Entry 1W0K (X-ray diffraction, 2.85 A resolution); this record covers chains D and G of the 7 polymer chains in the assembly.

[Chain D]
Molecule: ATP synthase beta chain, mitochondrial precursor
Organism: Bos taurus
Notes: EC 3.6.3.14
UniProtKB: P00829 (ATPB_BOVIN); residues -3 to 478 here correspond to UniProt positions 47-528 (UniProt number = residue number + 50)
Amino-acid sequence (482 residues; each row starts with the number of its first residue; numbers below 1 keep their minus sign (Ala-3 is residue -3)):
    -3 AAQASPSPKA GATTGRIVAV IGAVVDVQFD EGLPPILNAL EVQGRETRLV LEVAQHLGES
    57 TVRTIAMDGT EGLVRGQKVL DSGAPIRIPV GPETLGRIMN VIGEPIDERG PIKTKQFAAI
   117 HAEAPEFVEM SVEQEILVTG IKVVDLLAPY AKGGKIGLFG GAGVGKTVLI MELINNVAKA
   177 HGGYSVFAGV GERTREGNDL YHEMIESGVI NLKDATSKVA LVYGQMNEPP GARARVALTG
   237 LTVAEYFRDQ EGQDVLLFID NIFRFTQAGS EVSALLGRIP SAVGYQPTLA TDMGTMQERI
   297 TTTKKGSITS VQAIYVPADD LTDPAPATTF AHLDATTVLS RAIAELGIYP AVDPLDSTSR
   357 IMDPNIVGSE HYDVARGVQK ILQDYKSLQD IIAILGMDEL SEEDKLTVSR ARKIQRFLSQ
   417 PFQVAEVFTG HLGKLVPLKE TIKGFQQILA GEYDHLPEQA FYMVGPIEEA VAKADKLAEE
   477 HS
Disordered / not traced: -3 to 8, 476-478
Curated features (UniProtKB/Swiss-Prot):
  - binding site (ADP): Gly159, Val160, Gly161, Lys162, Thr163, Val164
  - binding site (ATP): Gly159, Gly161, Lys162, Thr163, Val164, Arg189
  - binding site (phosphate): Gly159, Val160, Gly161, Lys162, Thr163
  - binding site (Mg(2+)): Thr163, Glu188
  - modified residue: Lys74 (N6-acetyllysine), Lys111 (N6-acetyllysine), Lys148 (N6-acetyllysine), Lys209 (N6-acetyllysine), Lys214 (N6-acetyllysine), Thr262 (Phosphothreonine), Ser365 (Phosphoserine), Lys376 (N6-acetyllysine), Ser383 (Phosphoserine), Lys430 (N6-acetyllysine), Lys435 (N6-acetyllysine), Lys472 (N6-acetyllysine)
  - glycosylation: Ser56 (O-linked (GlcNAc) serine)
Ion coordination: Mg2+: Thr163 (together with ADP)
Ligand contacts:
  - ADP (adenosine-5'-diphosphate), molecule 1: Gly157, Ala158, Gly159, Val160, Gly161, Lys162, Thr163, Val164, Tyr345, Pro346, Phe418, Ala421, Phe424, Thr425
  - ADP, molecule 2: Ser355, Tyr368, Arg372
Reported in the primary citation:
  - binding site for ADP: Phe424

[Chain G]
Molecule: ATP synthase gamma chain, mitochondrial precursor
Organism: Bos taurus
Notes: EC 3.6.3.14
UniProtKB: P05631 (ATPG_BOVIN); residues 1-272 here correspond to UniProt positions 26-297 (UniProt number = residue number + 25)
Amino-acid sequence (272 residues; numbered 1 to 272; the number before each row is that of its first residue):
     1 ATLKDITRRL KSIKNIQKIT KSMKMVAAAK YARAERELKP ARVYGVGSLA LYEKADIKTP
    61 EDKKKHLIIG VSSDRGLCGA IHSSVAKQMK SEAANLAAAG KEVKIIGVGD KIRSILHRTH
   121 SDQFLVTFKE VGRRPPTFGD ASVIALELLN SGYEFDEGSI IFNRFRSVIS YKTEEKPIFS
   181 LDTISSAESM SIYDDIDADV LRNYQEYSLA NIIYYSLKES TTSEQSARMT AMDNASKNAS
   241 EMIDKLTLTF NRTRQAVITK ELIEIISGAA AL
Disordered / not traced: 45-76, 91-208
Curated features (UniProtKB/Swiss-Prot):
  - modified residue: Lys14 (N6-acetyllysine), Lys24 (N6-succinyllysine), Lys30 (N6-acetyllysine), Lys90 (N6-acetyllysine), Ser121 (Phosphoserine), Lys129 (N6-acetyllysine), Lys172 (N6-acetyllysine), Lys245 (N6-succinyllysine)

[Interface between chain D and chain G]
Contacting residue pairs - 14 pairs, chain D then chain G:
  Gly273(D) - Leu272(G)
  Arg274(D) - Leu272(G)
  Ile275(D) - Ala269(G)  hydrophobic
  Ile275(D) - Leu272(G)
  Pro276(D) - Gly268(G)
  Asp386(D) - Arg8(G)  salt bridge
  Asp386(D) - Ser12(G)
  Ile387(D) - Asn15(G)
  Ile387(D) - Ile19(G)  hydrophobic
  Ile390(D) - Ile16(G)  hydrophobic
  Leu391(D) - Ile19(G)  hydrophobic
  Leu391(D) - Leu77(G)
  Leu391(D) - Met232(G)  hydrophobic
  Glu395(D) - Met23(G)
Also at the interface, not in a pair above, chain D (12 interface residues in all): Ala270, Ser277, Ala278
Also at the interface, not in a pair above, chain G (12 interface residues in all): Ile265

[In short]
The chain D/chain G interface involves 12 residues from each chain; the contacts include 1 salt bridge. The
salt-bridged pair is Asp386(D)-Arg8(G). Ligands of chain D: ADP. From UniProt: 6 ADP-binding residues, 6
ATP-binding residues, 5 phosphate-binding residues and Mg2+-binding residues Thr163(D) and Glu188(D) on chain
D. The paper reports a binding site for ADP at Phe424(D).
Chain D is ATP synthase beta chain, mitochondrial precursor and chain G is ATP synthase gamma chain,
mitochondrial precursor, both from Bos taurus; the structure, ADP inhibited bovine F1-ATPase, was determined
by X-ray diffraction, deposited together with 1W0J.
